7WQT - chains d and W of the 32 polymer chains in the assembly; structure by electron microscopy, 4.30 A resolution (low resolution: residue-level contacts below are approximate; hydrogen-bond / salt-bridge calls are withheld).

[Chain d (and W)]
Protein: von Willebrand factor
Organism: Homo sapiens
Notes: fragment: D'D3 domain; chain W of this document is another copy of the same molecule, construct and numbering; everything in this record applies to it too
Reference sequence: P04275 (VWF_HUMAN); numbering as in UniProt (aligned over 764-1241)
Chain sequence (490 residues; row label = number of the first residue in the row):
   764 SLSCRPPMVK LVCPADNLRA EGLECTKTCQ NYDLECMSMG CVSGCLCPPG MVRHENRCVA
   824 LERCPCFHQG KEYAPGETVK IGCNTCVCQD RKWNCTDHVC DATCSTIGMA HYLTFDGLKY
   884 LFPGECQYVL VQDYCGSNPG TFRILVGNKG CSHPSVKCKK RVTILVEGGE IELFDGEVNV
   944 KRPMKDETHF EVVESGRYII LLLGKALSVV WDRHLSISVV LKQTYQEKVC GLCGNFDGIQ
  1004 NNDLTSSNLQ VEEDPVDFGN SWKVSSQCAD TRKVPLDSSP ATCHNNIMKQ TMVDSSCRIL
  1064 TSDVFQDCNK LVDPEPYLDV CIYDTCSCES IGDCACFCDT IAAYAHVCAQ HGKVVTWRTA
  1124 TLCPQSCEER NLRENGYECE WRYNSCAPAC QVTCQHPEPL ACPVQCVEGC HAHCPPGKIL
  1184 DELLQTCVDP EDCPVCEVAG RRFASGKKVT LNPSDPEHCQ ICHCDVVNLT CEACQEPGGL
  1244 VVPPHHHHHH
Not modelled in the structure: 1242-1253
Disulfide bonds: C767-C808, C776-C804, C788-C799, C792-C827, C810-C821, C829-C851, C846-C863, C849-C858, C867-C996, C889-C1031, C898-C993, C914-C921, C1046-C1089, C1060-C1084, C1071-C1111, C1091-C1099, C1101-C1126, C1130-C1173, C1149-C1169, C1153-C1165, C1157-C1196, C1177-C1190, C1199-C1227, C1222-C1237, C1225-C1234
Covalent attachments: N-acetylglucosamine (NAG) linked to N1147
Construct notes: expression tag (1242-1253)
Ion coordination: Ca2+: D879, N998, D1000, I1002, N1005, D1006
Curated features (UniProtKB/Swiss-Prot):
  - region: S764 to E787 (Amino-terminal), R826 to D853 (CX)
  - glycosylation (N-linked (GlcNAc...) asparagine): N857, N1147, N1231
  - natural variant: C788 (C788Y: In VWD2), T791 (T791M: In VWD2), R816 (R816W: In VWD2), R854 (R854Q: In VWD2), C1060 (C1060R: In VWD2), C1149 (C1149R: In VWD1)
  - mutagenesis: C1149 (C1149R: Reduced secretion and increased intracellular retention. Similar phenotype; when associated with S-1169), C1169 (C1169S: Reduced secretion and increased intracellular retention. Similar phenotype; when associated with R-1149)

[Interface between chain d and chain W]
Pairs across the interface (33):
  M1055(d) with E1092(W)
  V1056(d) with I1094(W)
  S1059(d) with I1094(W)
  T1088(d) with I1094(W)
  E1092(d) with M1055(W); E1092(W); S1093(W)
  S1093(d) with E1092(W); S1093(W); I1094(W); C1097(W)
  I1094(d) with V1056(W); S1059(W); T1088(W); S1093(W); F1100(W)
  G1095(d) with C1097(W)
  D1096(d) with T1124(W)
  C1097(d) with S1093(W); G1095(W); C1097(W), disulfide
  F1100(d) with I1094(W)
  T1124(d) with D1096(W)
  S1129(d) with S1129(W)
  E1131(d) with E1131(W); R1145(W)
  E1132(d) with A1123(W)
  Y1140(d) with R1145(W)
  C1142(d) with C1142(W), disulfide; R1145(W)
  R1145(d) with E1131(W); Y1140(W); C1142(W)
Interface residues without a listed pair, chain d (23 interface residues in all): K1052, T1122, A1123, P1127, Q1128
Interface residues without a listed pair, chain W (23 interface residues in all): K1052, T1122, P1127, Q1128, E1132
Inter-chain disulfides: C1097(d)-C1097(W), C1142(d)-C1142(W)

[In short]
The chain d/chain W interface involves 23 residues from each chain; the contacts include 2 disulfide bonds.
Covalently linked N-acetylglucosamine: at N1147(d). The Ca2+ site is built by D879(d), N998(d), D1000(d),
I1002(d), N1005(d) and D1006(d). UniProt lists 2 mutagenesis sites on chain d.
Both chains are von Willebrand factor (Homo sapiens). Entry 7WQT (Cryo-EM structure of VWF D'D3 dimer
complexed with D1D2 at 4.3 angstron resolution (VWF tube)) was determined by electron microscopy (same
publication as 7WPP, 7WPQ, 7WPR and 7WPS).
